8I02 - chains F and D of the 7 polymer chains in the assembly; structure by electron microscopy, 2.90 A resolution.

# Chain F
Molecule: Cph1
Source organism: Schizosaccharomyces pombe
Reference sequence: Q09819 (YAC5_SCHPO); residue numbers follow UniProt; this construct covers 1-404
Amino-acid sequence (404 residues; each row starts with the number of its first residue):
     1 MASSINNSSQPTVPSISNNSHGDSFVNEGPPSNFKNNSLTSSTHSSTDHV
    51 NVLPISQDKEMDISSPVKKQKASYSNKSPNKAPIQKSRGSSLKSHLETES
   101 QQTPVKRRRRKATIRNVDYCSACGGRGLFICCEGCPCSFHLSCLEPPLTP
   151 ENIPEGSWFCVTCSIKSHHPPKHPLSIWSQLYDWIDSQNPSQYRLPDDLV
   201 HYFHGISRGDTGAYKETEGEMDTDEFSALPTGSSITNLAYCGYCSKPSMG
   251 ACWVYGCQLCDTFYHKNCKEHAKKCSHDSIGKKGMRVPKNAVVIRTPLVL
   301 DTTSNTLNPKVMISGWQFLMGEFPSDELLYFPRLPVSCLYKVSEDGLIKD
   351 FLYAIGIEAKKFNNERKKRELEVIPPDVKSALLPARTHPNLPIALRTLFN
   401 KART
Disordered / not traced: 1-113, 221-234, 289-330
Ion coordination: Zn2+ site 1: Cys120, His140, Cys143; Zn2+ site 2: Cys137, Cys160
UniProt features mapped onto this chain:
  - zinc finger: Val117 to Lys166 (PHD-type)
  - modified residue: Thr47 (Phosphothreonine)

# Chain D
Molecule: Chromatin modification-related protein eaf3
Source organism: Schizosaccharomyces pombe
Reference sequence: O13953 (EAF3_SCHPO); numbering as in UniProt (aligned over 1-337)
Amino-acid sequence (337 residues; row label = number of the first residue in the row):
     1 MAVSYKVNERVLCFHGPLLYEAKIVDTEMKGDVTTYLIHYKGWKNSWDEW
    51 VEQDRILQWTEENLKTQKELKNAAISTRQKPTSKKSASSTSKHDSTGVKT
   101 SGKRSRESSTVTVDGDSHELPSRIKTQKSESPIPQQVKRDGTTDAKNEET
   151 TKPENNEKDDFEEEPPLPKHKISVPDVLKLWLVDDWENITKNQQLIAIPR
   201 NPTVRAAIAAFRESKISHLNNEIDVDVFEQAMAGLVIYFNKCLGNMLLYR
   251 FERQQYLEIRQQYPDTEMCDLYGVEHLIRLFVSLPELIDRTNMDSQSIEC
   301 LLNYIEEFLKYLVLHKDEYFIKEYQNAPPNYRSLVGV
Disordered / not traced: 1-169, 291-293

# Chain F / chain D interface
Pairs across the interface (4):
  Phe331(F) - Val313(D)  hydrophobic
  Pro332(F) - Val177(D)
  Arg333(F) - Val177(D)
  Leu334(F) - Asp176(D)
Interface residues without a listed pair, chain F (5 interface residues in all): Pro335
Interface residues without a listed pair, chain D (6 interface residues in all): Pro175, Leu180, Lys310

# Summary
Chain F and chain D form an interface of 5 and 6 residues respectively. Cys120(F), His140(F) and Cys143(F)
form the Zn2+ site 1. Cys137(F) and Cys160(F) form the Zn2+ site 2.
Chain F is Cph1 and chain D is Chromatin modification-related protein eaf3, both from Schizosaccharomyces
pombe; the structure, Cryo-EM structure of the SIN3S complex from S. pombe, was determined by electron
microscopy, deposited together with 8I03.
